PDB entry 9RGB | electron microscopy, 3.20 A resolution | chains E and F of the 9 polymer chains in the assembly

# Chain E (and F)
Molecule: Siderophore exporter MmpL5, Green fluorescent protein
Source organism: Mycobacterium tuberculosis
Notes: chain F of this document is another copy of the same molecule, construct and numbering; everything in this record applies to it too
UniProtKB: chimeric construct of P9WJV1, P42212: residues 1-493 from P9WJV1 (MMPL5_MYCTU) positions 1-493 (same numbers); residues 688-964 from P9WJV1 (MMPL5_MYCTU) positions 688-964 (same numbers); residues 976-1212 from P42212 positions 2-238 (UniProt number = residue number - 974)
Sequence (1028 residues; row label = number of the first residue in the row; note: 194 numbers in that range are skipped by the numbering (no residue carries them; nothing is unmodelled there)):
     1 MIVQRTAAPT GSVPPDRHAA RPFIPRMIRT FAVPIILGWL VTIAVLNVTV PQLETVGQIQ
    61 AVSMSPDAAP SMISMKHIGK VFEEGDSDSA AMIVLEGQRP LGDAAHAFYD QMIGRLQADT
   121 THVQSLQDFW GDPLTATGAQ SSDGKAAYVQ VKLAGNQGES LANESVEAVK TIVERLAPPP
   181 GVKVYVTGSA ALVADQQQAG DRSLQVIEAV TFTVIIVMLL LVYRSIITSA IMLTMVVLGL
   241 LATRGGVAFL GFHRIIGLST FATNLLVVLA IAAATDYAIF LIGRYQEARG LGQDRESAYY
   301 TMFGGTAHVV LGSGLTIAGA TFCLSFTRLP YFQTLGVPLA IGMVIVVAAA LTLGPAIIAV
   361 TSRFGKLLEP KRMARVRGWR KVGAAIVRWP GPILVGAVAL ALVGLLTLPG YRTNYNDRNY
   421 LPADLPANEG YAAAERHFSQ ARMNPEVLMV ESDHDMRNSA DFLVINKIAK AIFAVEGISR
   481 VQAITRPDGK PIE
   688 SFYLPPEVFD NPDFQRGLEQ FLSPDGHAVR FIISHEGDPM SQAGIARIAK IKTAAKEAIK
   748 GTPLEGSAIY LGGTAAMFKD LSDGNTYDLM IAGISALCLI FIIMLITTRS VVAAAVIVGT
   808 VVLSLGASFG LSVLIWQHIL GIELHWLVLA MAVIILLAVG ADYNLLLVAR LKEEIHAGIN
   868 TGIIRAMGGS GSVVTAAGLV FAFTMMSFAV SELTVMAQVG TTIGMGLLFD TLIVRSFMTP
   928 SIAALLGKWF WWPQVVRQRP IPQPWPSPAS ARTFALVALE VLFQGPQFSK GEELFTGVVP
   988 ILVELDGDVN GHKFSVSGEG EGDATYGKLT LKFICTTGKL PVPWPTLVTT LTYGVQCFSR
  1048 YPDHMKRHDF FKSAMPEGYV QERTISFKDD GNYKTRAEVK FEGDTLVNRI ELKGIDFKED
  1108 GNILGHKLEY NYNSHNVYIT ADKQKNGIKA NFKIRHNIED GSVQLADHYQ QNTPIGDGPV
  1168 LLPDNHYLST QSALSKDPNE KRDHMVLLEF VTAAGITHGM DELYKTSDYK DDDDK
Disordered / not traced: 1-19, 953-1222
Differences from the reference sequence: linker (965-975); conflict Leu-1038 (Phe64 in P42212), Thr-1039 (Ser65 in P42212), Arg-1054 (Gln80 in P42212), Ser-1073 (Phe99 in P42212), Thr-1127 (Met153 in P42212), Ala-1137 (Val163 in P42212); expression tag (1213-1222)
Curated features (UniProtKB/Swiss-Prot):
  - modified residue: Tyr-1040 (Z: -2,3-didehydrotyrosine)
Reported in the primary citation:
  - mutagenesis - Q196M (4-fold), N444K (4-fold): decreased growth in response to bedaquiline
  - mutagenesis - V193D, Q196M, Y331D: unchanged growth in response to clofazimine
  - mutagenesis - Q196M (2-fold): increased growth in response to PBTZ-169
  - mutagenesis - V193D (8-fold), Y331D/N444K (2-fold), Y331D (8-fold), V902A (2-fold): increased growth in response to bedaquiline
  - mutagenesis - V193D, Y331D: unchanged expression
  - mutagenesis - V193D: decreased growth in response to PBTZ-169
  - mutagenesis - V193D (4-fold): increased growth in response to TBAJ-587
  - mutagenesis - V193D (4-fold): increased growth in response to TBAJ-876
  - mutagenesis - Y331N: unchanged growth in response to bedaquiline

# How chain E and chain F interact
Residue-residue contacts - 11 pairs, chain E then chain F:
  Trp-389(E) / Trp-936(F)
  Pro-392(E) / Trp-936(F)  hydrophobic
  Phe-473(E) / Lys-747(F)
  Val-475(E) / Lys-747(F)
  Glu-476(E) / Glu-744(F)
  Ile-478(E) / Lys-747(F)  hydrogen bond (backbone-side chain)
  Arg-480(E) / Glu-752(F)  salt bridge
  Lys-490(E) / Gly-748(F)
  Ile-492(E) / Gly-748(F)
  Ile-492(E) / Thr-749(F)
  Glu-723(E) / Lys-747(F)
Interface residues without a listed pair, chain E (11 interface residues in all): Gly-477
Interface residues without a listed pair, chain F (7 interface residues in all): Thr-740

# Overview
11 residues of chain E and 7 residues of chain F are in contact; the contacts include 1 hydrogen bond and 1
salt bridge. Polar pairs include Arg-480(E)/Glu-752(F) and Ile-478(E)/Lys-747(F). The paper reports that
V193D, Y331D/N444K and Y331D of chain E, among others, increase growth in response to bedaquiline; Q196M and
N444K of chain E reduce growth in response to bedaquiline; 7 substitutions were tested in all.
Both chains are Siderophore exporter MmpL5, Green fluorescent protein (Mycobacterium tuberculosis). Entry 9RGB
(M.tuberculosis MmpS5L5-acpM complex) was determined by electron microscopy, deposited together with 9RFU.
